PDB entry 4WHO | X-ray diffraction, 1.83 A resolution | chains E and F of the 6 polymer chains in the assembly

== Chain E ==
Protein: Protocatechuate 3,4-dioxygenase alpha chain
Organism: Pseudomonas putida
Notes: EC 1.13.11.3
UniProtKB: P00436 (PCXA_PSEPU); residues 1-200 here correspond to UniProt positions 2-201 (UniProt number = residue number + 1)
Chain sequence (200 residues; numbered 1 to 200; the number before each row is that of its first residue):
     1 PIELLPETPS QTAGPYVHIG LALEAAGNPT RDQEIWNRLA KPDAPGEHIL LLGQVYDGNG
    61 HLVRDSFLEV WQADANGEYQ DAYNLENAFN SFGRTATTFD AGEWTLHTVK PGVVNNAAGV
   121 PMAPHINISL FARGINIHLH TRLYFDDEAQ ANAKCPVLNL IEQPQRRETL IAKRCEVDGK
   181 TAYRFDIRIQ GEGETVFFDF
Swiss-Prot annotation at these positions:
  - binding site (3,4-dihydroxybenzoate): Arg133

== Chain F ==
Protein: Protocatechuate 3,4-dioxygenase beta chain
Organism: Pseudomonas putida
Notes: EC 1.13.11.3
UniProtKB: P00437 (PCXB_PSEPU); residues 301-538 here correspond to UniProt positions 2-239 (UniProt number = residue number - 299)
Chain sequence (238 residues; numbered 301 to 538; the number before each row is that of its first residue):
   301 PAQDNSRFVI RDRNWHPKAL TPDYKTSIAR SPRQALVSIP QSISETTGPN FSHLGFGAHD
   361 HDLLLNFNNG GLPIGERIIV AGRVVDQYGK PVPNTLVEMW QANAGGRYRH KNDRYLAPLD
   421 PNFGGVGRCL TDSDGYYSFR TIKPGPYPWR NGPNDWRPAH IHFGISGPSI ATKLITQLYF
   481 EGDPLIPMCP IVKSIANPEA VQQLIAKLDM NNANPMDCLA YRFDIVLRGQ RKTHFENC
Disordered / not traced: 537-538
Ion coordination: Fe ion: Tyr408, Tyr447, His460, His462

== Chain E / chain F interface ==
Contacting residue pairs (158):
  Leu4(E) - Val309(F)  hydrophobic
  Leu4(E) - Gln387(F)
  Leu4(E) - Tyr388(F)  hydrophobic
  Leu5(E) - Asp386(F)
  Leu5(E) - Gln387(F)  hydrogen bond (backbone-side chain)
  Pro6(E) - Trp315(F)  hydrophobic
  Pro6(E) - Gln503(F)
  Pro6(E) - Val526(F)
  Glu7(E) - Arg311(F)  salt bridge
  Glu7(E) - Trp315(F)  hydrogen bond (backbone-side chain)
  Glu7(E) - His316(F)  salt bridge
  Glu7(E) - Gln387(F)
  Glu7(E) - Gln503(F)
  Glu7(E) - Val526(F)
  Glu7(E) - Arg528(F)
  Thr8(E) - His316(F)
  Thr8(E) - Leu474(F)
  Thr8(E) - Gln503(F)  hydrogen bond (backbone-side chain)
  Thr8(E) - Leu504(F)
  Thr8(E) - Ile525(F)
  Thr8(E) - Val526(F)  hydrogen bond (side chain-backbone)
  Pro9(E) - His316(F)
  Pro9(E) - Thr476(F)  hydrogen bond (backbone-side chain)
  Pro9(E) - Ile495(F)  hydrophobic
  Pro9(E) - Ala500(F)
  Pro9(E) - Leu504(F)
  Ser10(E) - His316(F)  hydrogen bond (backbone-side chain)
  Ser10(E) - Pro317(F)
  Ser10(E) - Leu474(F)
  Ser10(E) - Ile475(F)  hydrogen bond (side chain-backbone)
  Gln11(E) - Ile475(F)  hydrogen bond (backbone-backbone)
  Gln11(E) - Thr476(F)
  Gln11(E) - Gln477(F)
  Gln11(E) - Tyr479(F)  hydrogen bond
  Gln11(E) - Ile491(F)  hydrogen bond (side chain-backbone)
  Gln11(E) - Val492(F)
  Gln11(E) - Ser494(F)  hydrogen bond
  Gln11(E) - Ile495(F)
  Gln11(E) - Leu504(F)
  Thr12(E) - Tyr324(F)
  Thr12(E) - Gln477(F)  hydrogen bond (backbone-side chain)
  Ala13(E) - Trp400(F)
  Ala13(E) - His462(F)
  Ala13(E) - Ile475(F)  hydrophobic
  Tyr16(E) - Trp400(F)
  Tyr16(E) - Tyr408(F)  hydrophobic
  Tyr16(E) - His410(F)
  Tyr16(E) - Asn412(F)
  Tyr16(E) - Asp413(F)
  Val17(E) - Trp400(F)
  Ile19(E) - Trp400(F)
  Ile19(E) - Tyr408(F)  hydrophobic
  Ile19(E) - Arg409(F)
  Ile19(E) - His410(F)
  Ile19(E) - Val426(F)
  Gly20(E) - Trp400(F)
  Gly20(E) - Val426(F)
  Leu21(E) - Glu398(F)
  Leu21(E) - Trp400(F)  hydrophobic
  Leu21(E) - Ile475(F)  hydrophobic
  Gly27(E) - Lys411(F)
  Asn28(E) - Arg409(F)  hydrogen bond (side chain-backbone)
  Arg31(E) - Asp360(F)
  Arg31(E) - Val426(F)
  Arg31(E) - Arg428(F)
  Gln33(E) - Leu354(F)
  Gln33(E) - Gly355(F)  hydrogen bond (side chain-backbone)
  Gln33(E) - Arg428(F)  hydrogen bond (backbone-side chain)
  Ile35(E) - Phe351(F)  hydrophobic
  Ile35(E) - Leu396(F)  hydrophobic
  Asp57(E) - Ala329(F)
  Gly58(E) - Ala329(F)  hydrogen bond (backbone-backbone)
  Asn59(E) - Ala329(F)
  Val63(E) - Arg330(F)
  Asp65(E) - Arg330(F)  salt bridge
  Glu69(E) - Lys473(F)  salt bridge
  Trp71(E) - Ser344(F)  hydrogen bond (side chain-backbone)
  Trp71(E) - Thr347(F)  hydrogen bond
  Trp71(E) - Gly348(F)
  Trp71(E) - Pro349(F)
  Trp71(E) - Ile470(F)
  Glu78(E) - Pro301(F)
  Tyr79(E) - Pro301(F)
  Tyr79(E) - Ala302(F)  hydrogen bond (backbone-backbone)
  Tyr79(E) - Ile343(F)  hydrophobic
  Tyr79(E) - Ser344(F)  hydrogen bond
  Gln80(E) - Pro301(F)
  Asp81(E) - Gly348(F)
  Asp81(E) - Pro349(F)
  Asp81(E) - Asn350(F)  hydrogen bond (backbone-backbone)
  Tyr83(E) - Asn350(F)  hydrogen bond (backbone-backbone)
  Tyr83(E) - Phe351(F)  hydrophobic
  Asn84(E) - His353(F)
  Phe92(E) - Pro349(F)  hydrophobic
  Phe92(E) - Phe351(F)  hydrophobic
  Arg94(E) - Glu398(F)  salt bridge
  Phe99(E) - Asn412(F)
  Val114(E) - Ile343(F)  hydrophobic
  Ala117(E) - Arg307(F)
  Ala117(E) - Gln341(F)
  Met122(E) - Ser342(F)
  Met122(E) - Ser344(F)
  His125(E) - Ser344(F)  hydrogen bond
  Asn127(E) - Ser344(F)
  Asn127(E) - Ile470(F)
  Phe131(E) - Lys473(F)
  Phe131(E) - Ile475(F)  hydrophobic
  Arg133(E) - Tyr324(F)
  Arg133(E) - Thr326(F)
  Arg133(E) - Arg330(F)  hydrogen bond (backbone-side chain)
  Gly134(E) - Tyr324(F)  hydrogen bond (backbone-side chain)
  Gly134(E) - Thr326(F)
  Gly134(E) - Ser327(F)
  Gly134(E) - Arg330(F)
  Ile135(E) - Arg330(F)
  Asn136(E) - Pro317(F)
  Asn136(E) - Lys318(F)  hydrogen bond (side chain-backbone)
  Asn136(E) - Ala319(F)  hydrogen bond (side chain-backbone)
  Asn136(E) - Thr321(F)  hydrogen bond
  Asn136(E) - Tyr324(F)
  Asn136(E) - Ser494(F)
  Ile137(E) - Arg313(F)
  Ile137(E) - His316(F)
  Ile137(E) - Pro317(F)
  His138(E) - Arg311(F)
  His138(E) - Lys473(F)
  Leu139(E) - Pro332(F)  hydrophobic
  His140(E) - Arg311(F)
  Arg142(E) - Ser344(F)
  Arg142(E) - Glu345(F)  salt bridge
  Leu160(E) - Val337(F)
  Leu160(E) - Pro340(F)
  Arg166(E) - Gln334(F)
  Ile189(E) - Arg330(F)
  Ile189(E) - Ser331(F)
  Ile189(E) - Pro332(F)
  Gln190(E) - Ile328(F)  hydrogen bond (side chain-backbone)
  Gln190(E) - Ala329(F)
  Gln190(E) - Ser331(F)  hydrogen bond (side chain-backbone)
  Gln190(E) - Arg333(F)
  Glu194(E) - Pro332(F)
  Glu194(E) - Arg333(F)  hydrogen bond (side chain-backbone)
  Glu194(E) - Gln334(F)  hydrogen bond (side chain-backbone)
  Val196(E) - Val337(F)  hydrophobic
  Phe197(E) - Pro332(F)  hydrophobic
  Phe197(E) - Leu336(F)
  Phe197(E) - Val337(F)  hydrogen bond (backbone-backbone)
  Phe198(E) - Val337(F)
  Phe198(E) - Ile339(F)  hydrophobic
  Asp199(E) - Arg313(F)  salt bridge
  Asp199(E) - Val337(F)  hydrogen bond (backbone-backbone)
  Asp199(E) - Ser338(F)
  Asp199(E) - Ile339(F)  hydrogen bond (backbone-backbone)
  Phe200(E) - Ile310(F)
  Phe200(E) - Ile339(F)
  Phe200(E) - Gln341(F)  hydrogen bond (backbone-side chain)
  Phe200(E) - Glu345(F)
  Phe200(E) - Arg528(F)  hydrogen bond (backbone-side chain)
Also at the interface, not in a pair above, chain E (70 interface residues in all): Pro15, Ala26, Glu34, Ala82, Asn115, Asn116, Ala132, Val157, Ile161
Also at the interface, not in a pair above, chain F (84 interface residues in all): Asp304, Ala335, Val385, Gly389, Gln401, Gly427, Ala471, Asp524, Leu527, Glu536

== Overview ==
The interface between chain E and chain F involves 70 residues on one side and 84 on the other, with 37
hydrogen bonds and 7 salt bridges. Polar pairs include Glu7(E)-Arg311(F), Glu7(E)-His316(F) and
Asp65(E)-Arg330(F). UniProt lists residue binding 3,4-dihydroxybenzoate Arg133(E) on chain E.
Chain E is Protocatechuate 3,4-dioxygenase alpha chain and chain F is Protocatechuate 3,4-dioxygenase beta
chain, both from Pseudomonas putida; the structure, Resting Protocatechuate 3,4-dioxygenase (pseudomonas
putida) at pH 8.5, was determined by X-ray diffraction together with 4WHP, 4WHR and 4WHS from the same study.
